PDB entry 5K0U | electron microscopy, 2.79 A resolution | chains A and C of the 4 polymer chains in the assembly

== Chain A ==
Name: Capsid protein VP1
Source organism: Rhinovirus C
UniProt: E5D8F2 (E5D8F2_9ENTO); residues 1-279 here correspond to UniProt positions 568-846 (UniProt number = residue number + 567)
Chain sequence (279 residues; each row starts with the number of its first residue):
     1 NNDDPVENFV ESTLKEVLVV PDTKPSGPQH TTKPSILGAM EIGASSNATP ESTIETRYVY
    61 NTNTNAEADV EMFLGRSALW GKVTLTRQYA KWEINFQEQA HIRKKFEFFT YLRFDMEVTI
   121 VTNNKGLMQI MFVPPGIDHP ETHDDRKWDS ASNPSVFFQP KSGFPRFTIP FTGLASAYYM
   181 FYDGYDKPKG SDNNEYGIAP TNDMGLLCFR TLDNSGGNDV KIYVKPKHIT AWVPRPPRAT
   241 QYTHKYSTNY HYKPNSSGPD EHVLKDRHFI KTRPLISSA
Unresolved in the structure: 1-16
Differences from the reference sequence: engineered mutation K125 (Thr692 in E5D8F2)
Curated features (UniProtKB/Swiss-Prot):
  - site: A279 (Cleavage)

== Chain C ==
Name: Capsid protein VP2
Source organism: Rhinovirus C
UniProt: E5D8F2 (E5D8F2_9ENTO); residues 1-265 here correspond to UniProt positions 68-332 (UniProt number = residue number + 67)
Chain sequence (265 residues; row label = number of the first residue in the row):
     1 SPSVEACGYS DRLKQITIGN STITTQDSLH TVLAYGEWPT YLSDIDATSV DKPTHPETSA
    61 DRFYTLDSVE WQVGSHGWWW KLPDALKDMG VFGQNMYYHS MGRSGFIIHT QCNATKFHSG
   121 ALIVAVIPEH QLAYVGGVKV NVGYDHTHPG QSGHQIRGPS QSNDRSGGKP DEDPLFNCNG
   181 TLLGNITIFP HQIINLRTNN SSTIVVPYIN CVPMDNMLKH NNLSLVIIPL VPLRPGSSGI
   241 NSVPITVTIA PYKSEFSGAM EAQRQ
Unresolved in the structure: 1-10
Curated features (UniProtKB/Swiss-Prot):
  - site: Q265 (Cleavage)

== How chain A and chain C interact ==
Residue-residue contacts (109; chain A residue first):
  M40(A) with I193(C)
  E41(A) with L29(C); Q192(C); I193(C), hydrogen bond (backbone-backbone); N195(C), hydrogen bond; T198(C), hydrogen bond
  I42(A) with L29(C); V32(C); Q192(C), hydrogen bond (backbone-side chain)
  G43(A) with H191(C)
  T110(A) with E129(C)
  Y111(A) with E129(C), hydrogen bond; I209(C); N210(C); C211(C), hydrophobic
  A175(A) with C211(C); V212(C), hydrophobic
  S176(A) with C211(C), hydrogen bond (side chain-backbone)
  A177(A) with C211(C)
  Y179(A) with N210(C), hydrogen bond; C211(C); V212(C)
  F181(A) with E129(C); Q131(C)
  Y182(A) with E129(C); Q131(C), hydrogen bond (backbone-side chain); H220(C)
  D183(A) with K81(C), salt bridge; E129(C), hydrogen bond (backbone-side chain); H130(C); H220(C); N221(C)
  G184(A) with K219(C); H220(C)
  Y185(A) with V142(C), hydrogen bond (side chain-backbone); G143(C), hydrogen bond (side chain-backbone); Y144(C), hydrogen bond (side chain-backbone); T147(C), hydrogen bond; H148(C); K219(C), hydrogen bond (backbone-backbone)
  D186(A) with K219(C), hydrogen bond (backbone-side chain)
  K187(A) with K219(C)
  K189(A) with Y144(C)
  N194(A) with N141(C), hydrogen bond (backbone-side chain); Y144(C)
  E195(A) with N141(C)
  Y196(A) with H130(C); Q131(C); L132(C), hydrogen bond (side chain-backbone); N141(C); V142(C), hydrophobic
  G197(A) with Q131(C)
  V233(A) with Y35(C); P128(C), hydrophobic; I209(C), hydrophobic
  P234(A) with I188(C), hydrophobic; F189(C)
  R235(A) with P128(C), hydrogen bond (side chain-backbone); E129(C), hydrogen bond (side chain-backbone); I188(C); F189(C)
  P236(A) with T181(C); N185(C); I188(C); F189(C)
  P237(A) with T181(C); N185(C)
  R238(A) with N179(C); G180(C); T181(C)
  A239(A) with G180(C), hydrogen bond (backbone-backbone); T181(C); L182(C)
  T240(A) with F176(C); G180(C)
  H244(A) with G137(C); V138(C); K139(C)
  K245(A) with K139(C), hydrogen bond (backbone-side chain)
  S247(A) with Q131(C), hydrogen bond (backbone-side chain); L132(C); K139(C)
  T248(A) with Q131(C), hydrogen bond (side chain-backbone); L132(C), hydrogen bond (side chain-backbone); A133(C); N179(C)
  N249(A) with A133(C); Y134(C), hydrogen bond (side chain-backbone); V138(C); V140(C)
  Y250(A) with D171(C), hydrogen bond; D173(C); F176(C); G180(C)
  H251(A) with Y134(C); V135(C), hydrogen bond (side chain-backbone); G136(C); G137(C); D171(C), salt bridge
  H262(A) with Q161(C); R165(C), hydrogen bond (backbone-side chain)
  V263(A) with Q161(C)
  L264(A) with G136(C); G137(C); Q161(C), hydrogen bond (backbone-side chain); R165(C)
  D266(A) with F176(C)
  H268(A) with F176(C)
  I270(A) with L182(C), hydrophobic
Other interface residues (no listed pair), chain A (46 interface residues in all): P188, Y246, K253
Other interface residues (no listed pair), chain C (54 interface residues in all): H30, I127, N177, C178, I186, N199, L223

== In short ==
The interface between chain A and chain C involves 46 residues on one side and 54 on the other; the contacts
include 29 hydrogen bonds and 2 salt bridges. Among the polar pairs are D183(A)-K81(C), H251(A)-D171(C) and
E41(A)-N195(C).
Here chain A is Capsid protein VP1 and chain C is Capsid protein VP2, both from Rhinovirus C. Entry 5K0U
(CryoEM structure of the full virion of a human rhinovirus C) was determined by electron microscopy together
with 5JZG from the same study.
